PDB entry 5DKJ | X-ray diffraction, 2.80 A resolution | chains A and B of the 28 polymer chains in the assembly

== Chain A ==
Molecule: Proteasome subunit alpha type-2
From: Saccharomyces cerevisiae (strain ATCC 204508 / S288c)
Notes: EC 3.4.25.1
Reference sequence: P23639 (PSA2_YEAST); residue numbers follow UniProt; this construct covers 1-250
Sequence (250 residues; each row starts with the number of its first residue):
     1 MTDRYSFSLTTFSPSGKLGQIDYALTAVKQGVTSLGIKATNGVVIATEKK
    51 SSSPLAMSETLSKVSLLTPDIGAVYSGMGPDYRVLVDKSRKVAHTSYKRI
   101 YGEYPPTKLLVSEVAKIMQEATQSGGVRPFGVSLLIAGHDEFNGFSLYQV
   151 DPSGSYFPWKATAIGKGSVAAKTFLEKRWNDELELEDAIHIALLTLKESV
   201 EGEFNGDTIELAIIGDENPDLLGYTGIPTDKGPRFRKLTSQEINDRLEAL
Curated features (UniProtKB/Swiss-Prot):
  - cross-link: Lys108 (Glycyl lysine isopeptide (Lys-Gly) (interchain with G-Cter in ubiquitin))

== Chain B ==
Molecule: Proteasome subunit alpha type-3
From: Saccharomyces cerevisiae (strain ATCC 204508 / S288c)
Notes: EC 3.4.25.1
Reference sequence: P23638 (PSA3_YEAST); residues 0-257 here correspond to UniProt positions 1-258 (UniProt number = residue number + 1)
Sequence (258 residues; numbered 0 to 257; the number before each row is that of its first residue; numbering starts at 0):
     0 MGSRRYDSRTTIFSPEGRLYQVEYALESISHAGTAIGIMASDGIVLAAER
    50 KVTSTLLEQDTSTEKLYKLNDKIAVAVAGLTADAEILINTARIHAQNYLK
   100 TYNEDIPVEILVRRLSDIKQGYTQHGGLRPFGVSFIYAGYDDRYGYQLYT
   150 SNPSGNYTGWKAISVGANTSAAQTLLQMDYKDDMKVDDAIELALKTLSKT
   200 TDSSALTYDRLEFATIRKGANDGEVYQKIFKPQEIKDILVKTGITKKDED
   250 EEADEDMK
Not modelled in the structure: 0, 245-257
Curated features (UniProtKB/Swiss-Prot):
  - cross-link (Glycyl lysine isopeptide (Lys-Gly)): Lys99 (interchain with G-Cter in ubiquitin), Lys198 (interchain with G-Cter in ubiquitin), Lys230 (interchain with G-Cter in ubiquitin)

== Chain A / chain B interface ==
Residue-residue contacts (62; chain A residue first):
  Arg4(A) - Ser2(B)  hydrogen bond (backbone-side chain)
  Tyr5(A) - Ser2(B)
  Tyr5(A) - Tyr5(B)
  Ser6(A) - Gly125(B)
  Ser6(A) - Leu127(B)
  Phe7(A) - Ser2(B)
  Phe7(A) - Tyr5(B)
  Phe7(A) - Asp6(B)
  Phe7(A) - Gly126(B)
  Ser8(A) - Gly126(B)  hydrogen bond (backbone-backbone)
  Ser8(A) - Leu127(B)
  Ser8(A) - Arg128(B)  hydrogen bond (side chain-backbone)
  Thr10(A) - Arg128(B)
  Thr11(A) - Ser7(B)
  Thr11(A) - Thr9(B)
  Thr11(A) - Gln20(B)
  Phe12(A) - Gln20(B)
  Phe12(A) - Tyr23(B)
  Phe12(A) - Ala24(B)  hydrophobic
  Phe12(A) - Arg128(B)
  Phe12(A) - Pro129(B)
  Phe12(A) - Gly131(B)
  Ser13(A) - Tyr23(B)
  Pro14(A) - Tyr23(B)  hydrophobic
  Pro14(A) - Glu26(B)
  Ser15(A) - Glu26(B)
  Gly16(A) - Tyr23(B)
  Gly16(A) - Ser27(B)  hydrogen bond (backbone-side chain)
  Leu18(A) - Arg128(B)
  Lys38(A) - Glu57(B)  salt bridge
  Ser112(A) - Glu84(B)
  Lys116(A) - Ile85(B)
  Gln119(A) - Ala81(B)
  Gln119(A) - Asp82(B)  hydrogen bond
  Gln119(A) - Ile85(B)
  Gln119(A) - Arg128(B)
  Thr122(A) - Arg128(B)  hydrogen bond (backbone-side chain)
  Gln123(A) - Tyr121(B)
  Gln123(A) - Leu127(B)
  Gln123(A) - Arg128(B)  hydrogen bond (side chain-backbone)
  Gln123(A) - Phe130(B)
  Gly125(A) - Leu127(B)
  Ser153(A) - Ala81(B)
  Gly154(A) - Ala81(B)
  Ser155(A) - Ala81(B)
  Tyr156(A) - Glu84(B)  hydrogen bond
  Pro158(A) - Leu56(B)
  Pro158(A) - Glu57(B)  hydrogen bond (backbone-backbone)
  Pro158(A) - Thr60(B)
  Pro158(A) - Ser61(B)
  Trp159(A) - Ser53(B)
  Trp159(A) - Leu55(B)
  Trp159(A) - Leu56(B)
  Lys160(A) - Thr54(B)  hydrogen bond (side chain-backbone)
  Lys160(A) - Leu55(B)  hydrogen bond (backbone-backbone)
  Lys160(A) - Leu56(B)
  Lys160(A) - Glu57(B)
  Ala161(A) - Leu55(B)
  Leu175(A) - Leu55(B)  hydrophobic
  Glu176(A) - Ser53(B)
  Glu176(A) - Thr54(B)
  Glu176(A) - Leu55(B)
Also at the interface, not in a pair above, chain A (35 interface residues in all): Ser124, Tyr148, Phe157, Lys172, Trp179
Also at the interface, not in a pair above, chain B (32 interface residues in all): His30, Leu79, Thr80

== In short ==
Chain A and chain B form an interface of 35 and 32 residues respectively; the contacts include 11 hydrogen
bonds and 1 salt bridge. Polar pairs include Lys38(A)-Glu57(B), Arg4(A)-Ser2(B) and Ser8(A)-Arg128(B).
Here chain A is Proteasome subunit alpha type-2 and chain B is Proteasome subunit alpha type-3, both from
Saccharomyces cerevisiae (strain ATCC 204508 / S288c). Entry 5DKJ (Yeast 20S proteasome in complex with
octreotide-PI) was determined by X-ray diffraction (same publication as 5DKI).
